3ETF - chains A and D of the 4 polymer chains in the assembly; structure by X-ray diffraction, 1.85 A resolution.

# Chain A (and D)
Name: Putative succinate-semialdehyde dehydrogenase
Organism: Salmonella typhimurium
Notes: EC 1.2.1.-; chain D of this document is another copy of the same molecule, construct and numbering; everything in this record applies to it too
UniProtKB: Q8ZPI3 (Q8ZPI3_SALTY); residue numbers follow UniProt; this construct covers 1-462
Chain sequence (462 residues; numbered 1 to 462; the number before each row is that of its first residue):
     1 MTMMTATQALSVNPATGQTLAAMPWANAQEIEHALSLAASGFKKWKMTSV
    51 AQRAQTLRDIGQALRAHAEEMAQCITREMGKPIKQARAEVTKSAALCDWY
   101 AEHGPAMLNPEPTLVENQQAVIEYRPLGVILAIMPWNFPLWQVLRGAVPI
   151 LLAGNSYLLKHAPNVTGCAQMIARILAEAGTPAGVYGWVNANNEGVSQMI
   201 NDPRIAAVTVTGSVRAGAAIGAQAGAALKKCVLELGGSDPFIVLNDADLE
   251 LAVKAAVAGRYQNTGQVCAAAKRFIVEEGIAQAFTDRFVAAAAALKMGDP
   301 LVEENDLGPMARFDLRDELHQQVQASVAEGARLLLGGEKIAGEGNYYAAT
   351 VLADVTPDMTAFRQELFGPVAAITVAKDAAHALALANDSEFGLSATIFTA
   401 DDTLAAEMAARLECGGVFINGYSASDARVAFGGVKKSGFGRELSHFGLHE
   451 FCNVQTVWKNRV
Disordered / not traced: 1-5 (chain D: 1-8)
Modified positions: Mse1, Mse3, Mse4 (selenomethionine); Mse23, Mse47, Mse71, Mse79, Mse107, Mse134, Mse171, Mse199, Mse297, Mse310, Mse359, Mse408 (selenomethionine; parent Met)

# Interface between chain A and chain D
Contacting residue pairs - 117 pairs, chain A then chain D:
  W99(A) - L114(D)  hydrophobic
  H103(A) - L114(D)
  E111(A) - H445(D)  salt bridge
  T113(A) - R428(D)
  L114(A) - H103(D)
  L114(A) - R428(D)
  V115(A) - R428(D)
  V115(A) - V429(D)  hydrophobic
  I122(A) - A430(D)
  I122(A) - F446(D)  hydrophobic
  Y124(A) - F446(D)
  R125(A) - A409(D)
  R125(A) - A410(D)
  V214(A) - L228(D)  hydrophobic
  G217(A) - L228(D)
  A218(A) - G225(D)
  A218(A) - A226(D)
  A218(A) - L228(D)
  G221(A) - G225(D)
  A222(A) - A222(D)
  A222(A) - G225(D)
  A222(A) - A226(D)  hydrophobic
  G225(A) - A218(D)
  G225(A) - G221(D)
  G225(A) - A222(D)
  A226(A) - A218(D)
  A226(A) - A222(D)
  L228(A) - V214(D)  hydrophobic
  L228(A) - G217(D)
  L228(A) - A218(D)
  L228(A) - L233(D)  hydrophobic
  L228(A) - L235(D)  hydrophobic
  L228(A) - K435(D)
  L228(A) - K436(D)
  L228(A) - F439(D)
  K229(A) - F439(D)
  K230(A) - F439(D)
  L233(A) - L228(D)  hydrophobic
  L235(A) - L228(D)  hydrophobic
  A409(A) - Q455(D)  hydrogen bond (backbone-side chain)
  A410(A) - R125(D)
  L412(A) - Q455(D)  hydrogen bond (backbone-side chain)
  C414(A) - N453(D)  hydrogen bond (backbone-side chain)
  C414(A) - Q455(D)  hydrogen bond (backbone-side chain)
  G415(A) - N453(D)
  G415(A) - V454(D)
  G415(A) - Q455(D)
  G415(A) - T456(D)  hydrogen bond (backbone-backbone)
  G416(A) - T456(D)
  V417(A) - Q455(D)
  V417(A) - T456(D)  hydrogen bond (backbone-backbone)
  V417(A) - V457(D)
  V417(A) - W458(D)  hydrogen bond (backbone-backbone)
  F418(A) - W458(D)
  F418(A) - R461(D)
  I419(A) - V457(D)  hydrophobic
  I419(A) - W458(D)  hydrogen bond (backbone-backbone)
  I419(A) - K459(D)
  I419(A) - N460(D)  hydrogen bond (backbone-backbone)
  N420(A) - N460(D)
  G421(A) - R461(D)
  Y422(A) - R461(D)  hydrogen bond (backbone-backbone)
  A424(A) - R461(D)
  D426(A) - W458(D)
  R428(A) - T113(D)
  R428(A) - L114(D)
  R428(A) - V115(D)
  V429(A) - V115(D)  hydrophobic
  V429(A) - T456(D)
  A430(A) - I122(D)
  A430(A) - V454(D)  hydrophobic
  A430(A) - T456(D)  hydrogen bond (backbone-side chain)
  V434(A) - N453(D)
  K435(A) - L228(D)
  K436(A) - L228(D)
  F439(A) - L228(D)
  F439(A) - K229(D)
  F439(A) - K230(D)
  R441(A) - N453(D)  hydrogen bond
  R441(A) - V454(D)  hydrogen bond (side chain-backbone)
  H445(A) - E111(D)  salt bridge
  F446(A) - I122(D)  hydrophobic
  F446(A) - Y124(D)
  F446(A) - V454(D)  hydrophobic
  N453(A) - C414(D)  hydrogen bond (side chain-backbone)
  N453(A) - G415(D)
  N453(A) - V434(D)
  N453(A) - R441(D)  hydrogen bond
  V454(A) - G415(D)
  V454(A) - A430(D)  hydrophobic
  V454(A) - R441(D)  hydrogen bond (backbone-side chain)
  V454(A) - F446(D)  hydrophobic
  Q455(A) - A409(D)
  Q455(A) - L412(D)  hydrogen bond (side chain-backbone)
  Q455(A) - C414(D)  hydrogen bond (side chain-backbone)
  Q455(A) - G415(D)
  Q455(A) - V417(D)
  T456(A) - G415(D)  hydrogen bond (backbone-backbone)
  T456(A) - G416(D)
  T456(A) - V417(D)  hydrogen bond (backbone-backbone)
  T456(A) - V429(D)
  T456(A) - A430(D)  hydrogen bond (side chain-backbone)
  V457(A) - V417(D)
  W458(A) - V417(D)  hydrogen bond (backbone-backbone)
  W458(A) - F418(D)
  W458(A) - I419(D)  hydrogen bond (backbone-backbone)
  W458(A) - D426(D)
  W458(A) - R428(D)
  W458(A) - V429(D)  hydrophobic
  K459(A) - I419(D)
  N460(A) - I419(D)  hydrogen bond (backbone-backbone)
  N460(A) - N420(D)
  R461(A) - F418(D)
  R461(A) - G421(D)
  R461(A) - Y422(D)  hydrogen bond (backbone-backbone)
  R461(A) - A424(D)
  V462(A) - N420(D)
Interface residues without a listed pair, chain A (62 interface residues in all): K46, Mse47, E116, A120, L127, S423, G438
Interface residues without a listed pair, chain D (63 interface residues in all): W99, E116, A120, L127, L251, R411, E413, S423, G438, V462

# Overview
The interface between chain A and chain D involves 62 residues on one side and 63 on the other, with 25
hydrogen bonds and 2 salt bridges. Among the polar pairs are E111(A)-H445(D), A409(A)-Q455(D) and
L412(A)-Q455(D).
Both chains are Putative succinate-semialdehyde dehydrogenase (Salmonella typhimurium). Entry 3ETF (Crystal
structure of a putative succinate-semialdehyde dehydrogenase from salmonella typhimurium lt2) was determined
by X-ray diffraction (same publication as 3EFV).
